Entry 8FL8 (electron microscopy, 4.20 A resolution (low resolution: residue-level contacts below are approximate; hydrogen-bond / salt-bridge calls are withheld)); this record covers chains A and E of the 27 polymer chains in the assembly.

== Chain A ==
Molecule: ATP synthase subunit alpha
From: Saccharomyces cerevisiae
UniProt: A0A6A5Q4L9 (A0A6A5Q4L9_YEASX); residues 4-510 here correspond to UniProt positions 39-545 (UniProt number = residue number + 35)
Amino-acid sequence (507 residues; numbered 4 to 510; the number before each row is that of its first residue):
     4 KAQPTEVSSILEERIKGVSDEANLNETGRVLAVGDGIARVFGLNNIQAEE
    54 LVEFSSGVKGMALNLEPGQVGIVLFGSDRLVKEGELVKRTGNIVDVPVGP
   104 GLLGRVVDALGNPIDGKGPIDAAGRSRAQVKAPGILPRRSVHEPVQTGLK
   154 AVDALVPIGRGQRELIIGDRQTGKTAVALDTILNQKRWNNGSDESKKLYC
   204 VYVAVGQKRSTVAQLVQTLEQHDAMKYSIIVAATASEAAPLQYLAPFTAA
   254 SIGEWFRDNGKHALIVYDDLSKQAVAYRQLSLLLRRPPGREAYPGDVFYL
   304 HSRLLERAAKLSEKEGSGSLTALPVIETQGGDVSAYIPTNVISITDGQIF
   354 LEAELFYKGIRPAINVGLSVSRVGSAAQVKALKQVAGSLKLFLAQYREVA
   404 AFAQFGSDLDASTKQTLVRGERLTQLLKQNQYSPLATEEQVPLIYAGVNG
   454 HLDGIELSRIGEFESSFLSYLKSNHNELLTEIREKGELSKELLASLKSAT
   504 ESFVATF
Metal / ion sites: Mg2+: T178 (together with ATP)
Residues lining bound ligands:
  - ATP (adenosine-5'-triphosphate), molecule 1: R173, Q174, T175, G176, K177, T178, A179, F359, R364, Q432, N433, Q434
  - ATP, molecule 2: I345, S346, V373, R375

== Chain E ==
Molecule: ATP synthase subunit beta
From: Saccharomyces cerevisiae
UniProt: A0A6A5PX46 (A0A6A5PX46_YEASX); residues 6-478 here correspond to UniProt positions 39-511 (UniProt number = residue number + 33)
Amino-acid sequence (473 residues; each row starts with the number of its first residue):
     6 STPITGKVTAVIGAIVDVHFEQSELPAILNALEIKTPQGKLVLEVAQHLG
    56 ENTVRTIAMDGTEGLVRGEKVLDTGGPISVPVGRETLGRIINVIGEPIDE
   106 RGPIKSKLRKPIHADPPSFAEQSTSAEILETGIKVVDLLAPYARGGKIGL
   156 FGGAGVGKTVFIQELINNIAKAHGGFSVFTGVGERTREGNDLYREMKETG
   206 VINLEGESKVALVFGQMNEPPGARARVALTGLTIAEYFRDEEGQDVLLFI
   256 DNIFRFTQAGSEVSALLGRIPSAVGYQPTLATDMGLLQERITTTKKGSVT
   306 SVQAVYVPADDLTDPAPATTFAHLDATTVLSRGISELGIYPAVDPLDSKS
   356 RLLDAAVVGQEHYDVASKVQETLQTYKSLQDIIAILGMDELSEQDKLTVE
   406 RARKIQRFLSQPFAVAEVFTGIPGKLVRLKDTVASFKAVLEGKYDNIPEH
   456 AFYMVGGIEDVVAKAEKLAAEAN
Metal / ion sites: Mg2+: T164 (together with ATP)
Residues lining bound ligands:
  - ATP (adenosine-5'-triphosphate), molecule 1: G158, A159, G160, V161, G162, K163, T164, V165, R190, E193, Y311, Y345, F418, A421, F424, T425
  - ATP, molecule 2: S355, R356, Y368

== Interface between chain A and chain E ==
Pairs across the interface (84; chain A residue first):
  N47(A) - V71(E)
  N47(A) - R72(E)
  N48(A) - V71(E)
  I49(A) - V71(E)
  I49(A) - R72(E)
  Q50(A) - G69(E)
  Q50(A) - L70(E)
  Q50(A) - V71(E)
  A51(A) - L70(E)
  E52(A) - E68(E)
  L66(A) - V16(E)
  N67(A) - I17(E)
  L68(A) - T14(E)
  L68(A) - A15(E)
  L68(A) - V16(E)
  L68(A) - I17(E)
  L68(A) - L70(E)
  L68(A) - R72(E)
  E69(A) - A15(E)
  E69(A) - I17(E)
  E69(A) - R72(E)
  P70(A) - T14(E)
  P70(A) - A15(E)
  P70(A) - R72(E)
  Q72(A) - R72(E)
  V73(A) - R72(E)
  R130(A) - Q43(E)
  K134(A) - N223(E)
  K134(A) - E224(E)
  I138(A) - I103(E)
  I138(A) - T191(E)
  I138(A) - G194(E)
  I138(A) - N195(E)
  L139(A) - I103(E)
  L139(A) - E105(E)
  R141(A) - T191(E)
  R141(A) - N195(E)
  R142(A) - N195(E)
  S143(A) - R199(E)
  R166(A) - R190(E)
  P290(A) - A270(E)
  P290(A) - P276(E)
  P291(A) - G280(E)
  R293(A) - P313(E)
  R293(A) - D316(E)
  R293(A) - D319(E)
  G298(A) - E267(E)
  D299(A) - E267(E)
  F301(A) - R260(E)
  F301(A) - Q263(E)
  Y302(A) - M222(E)
  Y302(A) - N223(E)
  Y302(A) - E224(E)
  Y302(A) - P225(E)
  Y302(A) - P226(E)
  Y302(A) - E267(E)
  S305(A) - M222(E)
  E309(A) - M222(E)
  E309(A) - N223(E)
  S337(A) - A314(E)
  S337(A) - D315(E)
  Y339(A) - A314(E)
  T342(A) - A159(E)
  T342(A) - Y311(E)
  T342(A) - A314(E)
  T342(A) - D315(E)
  N343(A) - Y311(E)
  I345(A) - R190(E)
  S346(A) - A159(E)
  S346(A) - R190(E)
  S346(A) - Y311(E)
  I347(A) - R190(E)
  I347(A) - M222(E)
  T348(A) - R190(E)
  D349(A) - R190(E)
  D349(A) - R192(E)
  L371(A) - E341(E)
  S374(A) - F424(E)
  R375(A) - G160(E)
  R375(A) - R190(E)
  R375(A) - F424(E)
  V376(A) - R192(E)
  S378(A) - V423(E)
  S415(A) - A477(E)
Interface residues without a listed pair, chain A (56 interface residues in all): L46, I96, Q132, A135, P136, G137, R289, G292, K317, A338, D413
Interface residues without a listed pair, chain E (49 interface residues in all): G18, T67, I95, R229, L271, V279, R337, N478

== Summary ==
56 residues of chain A face 49 of chain E across their interface. One ATP molecule is bound between chain A
and chain E. Chain A binds ATP. Chain E binds ATP.
Here chain A is ATP synthase subunit alpha and chain E is ATP synthase subunit beta, both from Saccharomyces
cerevisiae. Entry 8FL8 (Yeast ATP Synthase structure in presence of MgATP) was determined by electron
microscopy together with 8F29, 8F39 and 8FKJ from the same study.
